Entry 5YBG (X-ray diffraction, 1.52 A resolution); this record covers chains A and B.

# Chain A (and B)
Name: Glutamate receptor 2
Source organism: Homo sapiens
Notes: chain B of this document is another copy of the same molecule, construct and numbering; everything in this record applies to it too
Reference sequence: P42262 (GRIA2_HUMAN); residue numbers follow UniProt; this construct covers 413-527, 653-796
Sequence (263 residues; each row starts with the number of its first residue; note: 123 numbers in that range are skipped by the numbering (no residue carries them; nothing is unmodelled there)):
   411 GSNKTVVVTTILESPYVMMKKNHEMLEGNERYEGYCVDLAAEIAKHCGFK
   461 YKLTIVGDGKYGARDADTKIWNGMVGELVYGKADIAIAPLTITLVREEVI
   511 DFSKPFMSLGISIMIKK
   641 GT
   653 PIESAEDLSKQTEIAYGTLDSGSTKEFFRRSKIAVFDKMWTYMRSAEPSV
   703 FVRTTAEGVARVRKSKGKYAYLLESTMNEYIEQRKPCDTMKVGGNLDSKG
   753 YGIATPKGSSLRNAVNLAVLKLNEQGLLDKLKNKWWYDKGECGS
Not modelled in the structure: 411-412, 796
Construct notes: expression tag (411-412); linker (641-642)
Swiss-Prot annotation at these positions:
  - binding site (L-glutamate): P499, T501, R506, S675, T676, E726
  - glycosylation: N413 (N-linked (GlcNAc...) asparagine)
  - modified residue (Phosphoserine): S683, S717
  - natural variant: E776 (E776D: In NEDLIB), W788 (W788L: In NEDLIB), G792 (G792V: In NEDLIB)
Disulfide bonds: C739-C794
Metal / ion sites: Zn2+ site 1: H433 (together with acetate ion) (shared with 1 residue of chain F); Zn2+ site 2: E452, H456; Zn2+ site 3: E699 (shared with 2 residues of chain C)
Residues lining bound ligands:
  - glutamate (8SO; N-[(2R)-2-[4-[4-[2-(methylsulfonylamino)ethyl]phenyl]phenyl]propyl]propane-2-sulfonamide): I502, K514, P515, F516, M517, S518, S750, K751, G752, V771, L772, N775
  - glutamic acid (GLU): Y471, P499, L500, T501, R506, L671, G674, S675, T676, L725, E726, Y753
Reported in the primary citation:
  - binding site for glutamate: I502, K514, P515, K751, G752, V771, L772

# Interface between chain A and chain B
Residue-residue contacts - 32 pairs, chain A then chain B:
  I502(A) - K514(B)
  I502(A) - L772(B)  hydrophobic
  T503(A) - L772(B)
  T503(A) - E776(B)
  L504(A) - L769(B)  hydrophobic
  L504(A) - L772(B)  hydrophobic
  L504(A) - K773(B)
  L504(A) - E776(B)  hydrogen bond (backbone-side chain)
  E507(A) - K514(B)  salt bridge
  E507(A) - N768(B)  hydrogen bond
  E507(A) - L769(B)
  E507(A) - L772(B)
  F512(A) - K514(B)  hydrogen bond (backbone-side chain)
  S513(A) - K514(B)
  K514(A) - E507(B)  salt bridge
  K514(A) - F512(B)  hydrogen bond (side chain-backbone)
  K514(A) - S513(B)
  P515(A) - P515(B)
  I685(A) - Q777(B)
  S750(A) - N775(B)  hydrogen bond (backbone-side chain)
  R764(A) - R764(B)
  N768(A) - E507(B)  hydrogen bond
  L769(A) - L504(B)
  L769(A) - E507(B)
  L772(A) - I502(B)  hydrophobic
  L772(A) - E507(B)
  K773(A) - L504(B)
  N775(A) - S750(B)  hydrogen bond (side chain-backbone)
  E776(A) - T503(B)
  E776(A) - L504(B)  hydrogen bond (side chain-backbone)
  E776(A) - R682(B)  salt bridge
  Q777(A) - K684(B)  hydrogen bond
Also at the interface, not in a pair above, chain A (21 interface residues in all): D749, K751, D781
Also at the interface, not in a pair above, chain B (22 interface residues in all): E508, K751, D781

# Summary
The interface between chain A and chain B involves 21 residues on one side and 22 on the other, with 9
hydrogen bonds and 3 salt bridges. Among the polar pairs are E507(A)-K514(B), E776(A)-R682(B) and
L504(A)-E776(B). The paper reports a binding site for glutamate at I502(A), K514(A) and P515(A) among others.
Chain A and chain B are both Glutamate receptor 2 (Homo sapiens); the structure, Crystal structure of the
GluA2o LBD in complex with glutamate and LY451395, was determined by X-ray diffraction (same publication as
5YBF).
